PDB entry 3NZQ | X-ray diffraction, 3.10 A resolution | chain A

[Chain A]
Protein: Biosynthetic arginine decarboxylase
From: Escherichia coli
Notes: EC 4.1.1.19
UniProtKB: P21170 (SPEA_ECOLI); residue numbers follow UniProt; this construct covers 1-658
Chain sequence (666 residues; numbered 1 to 666; the number before each row is that of its first residue):
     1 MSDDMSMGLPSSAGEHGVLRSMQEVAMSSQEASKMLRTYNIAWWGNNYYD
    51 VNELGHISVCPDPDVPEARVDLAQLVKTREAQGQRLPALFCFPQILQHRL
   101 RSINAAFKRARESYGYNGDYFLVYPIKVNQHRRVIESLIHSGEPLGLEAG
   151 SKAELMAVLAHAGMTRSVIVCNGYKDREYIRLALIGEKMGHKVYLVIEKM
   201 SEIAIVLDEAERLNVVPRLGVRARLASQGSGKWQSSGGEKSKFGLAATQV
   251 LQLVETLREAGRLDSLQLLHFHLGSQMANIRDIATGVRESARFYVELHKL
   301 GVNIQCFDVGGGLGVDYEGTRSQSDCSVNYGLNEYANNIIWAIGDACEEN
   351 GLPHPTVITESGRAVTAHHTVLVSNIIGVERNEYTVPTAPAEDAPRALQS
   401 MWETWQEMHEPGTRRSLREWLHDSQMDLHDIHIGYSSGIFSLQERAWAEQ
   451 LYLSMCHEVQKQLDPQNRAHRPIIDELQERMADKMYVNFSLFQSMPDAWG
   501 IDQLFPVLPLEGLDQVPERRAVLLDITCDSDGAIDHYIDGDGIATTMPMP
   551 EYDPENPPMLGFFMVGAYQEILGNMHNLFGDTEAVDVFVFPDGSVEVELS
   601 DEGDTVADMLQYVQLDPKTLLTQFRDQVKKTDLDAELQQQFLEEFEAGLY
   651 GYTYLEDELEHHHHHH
Unresolved in the structure: 1-33, 662-666
Sequence notes: expression tag (659-666)
UniProt features mapped onto this chain:
  - binding site (substrate): Phe-307 to Tyr-317
  - modified residue: Lys-127 (N6-(pyridoxal phosphate)lysine)

[In short]
From UniProt: 11 substrate-binding residues.
Chain A is Biosynthetic arginine decarboxylase (Escherichia coli); the structure, Crystal Structure of
Biosynthetic arginine decarboxylase ADC (SpeA) from Escherichia coli, Northeast Structural Genomics Consortium
Target ..., was determined by X-ray diffraction, deposited together with 3NZP.
